3G6E - chains 0 and Q of the 31 polymer chains in the assembly; structure by X-ray diffraction, 2.70 A resolution.

# Chain 0
Molecule: 23S ribosomal RNA
From: Haloarcula marismortui
Sequence (2923 nucleotides; each row starts with the number of its first residue):
     1 GUUGGCUACU AUGCCAGCUG GUGGAUUGCU CGGCUCAGGC GCUGAUGAAG GACGUGCCAA
    61 GCUGCGAUAA GCUGUGGGGA GCCGCACGGA GGCGAAGAAC CACAGAUUUC CGAAUGAGAA
   121 UCUCUCUAAC AAUUGCUUCG CGCAAUGAGG AACCCCGAGA ACUGAAACAU CUCAGUAUCG
   181 GGAGGAACAG AAAACGCAAC GUGAUGUCGU UAGUAACCGC GAGUGAACGC GAUACAGCCC
   241 AAACCGAAGC CCUCACGGGC AAUGUGGUGU CAGGGCUACC UCUCAUCAGC CGACCGUCUU
   301 CACGAAGUCU CUUGGAAUAG AGCGUGAUAC AGGGUGACAA CCCCGUACUG AAGACCAGUA
   361 CGCUGUGCGG UAGUGCCAGA GUAGCGGGGG UUGGAUAUCC CUCGCGAAUA ACGCAGGCAU
   421 CGACUGCGAA GGCUAAACAC AACCUGAGAC CGAUAGUGAA CAAGUAGUGU GAACGAACGC
   481 UGCAAAGUAC CCUCAGAAGG GAGGCGAAAU AGAGCAUGAA AUCAGUUGGC GAUCGAGCGA
   541 CAGGGCAUAC AAGGUCCCUU GACGAAUGAC CGAGACGCGA GUCUCCAGUA AGACUCACGG
   601 GAAGCCGAUG UUCUGUCGUA CGUUUUGAAA AACGAGCCAG GGAGUGUGUC UGUAUGGCAA
   661 GUCUAACCGG AGUAUCCGGG GAGGCACAGG GAAACCGACA UGGCCGCAGG GCUUUGCCCG
   721 AGGGCCGCCG UCUUCAAGGG CGGGGAGCCA UGUGGACACG ACCCGAAUCC GGACGAUCUA
   781 CGCAUGGACA AGAUGAAGCG UGCCGAAAGG CACGUGGAAG UCUGUUAGAG UUGGUGUCCU
   841 ACAAUACCCU CUCGUGAUCU AUGUGUAGGG GUGAAAGGCC CAUCGAGUCC GGCAACAGCU
   901 GGUUCCAAUC GAAACAUGUC GAAGCAUGAC CUCCGCCGAG GUAGUCUGUG AGGUAGAGCG
   961 ACCGAUUGGU GUGUCCGCCU CCGAGAGGAG UCGGCACACC UGUCAAACUC CAAACUUACA
  1021 GACGCUGUUU GACGCGGGGA UUCCGGUGCG CGGGGUAAGC CUGUGUACCA GGAGGGGAAC
  1081 AACCCAGAGA UAGGUUAAGG UCCCCAAGUG UGGAUUAAGU GUAAUCCUCU GAAGGUGGUC
  1141 UCGAGCCCUA GACAGCCGGG AGGUGAGCUU AGAAGCAGCU ACCCUCUAAG AAAAGCGUAA
  1201 CAGCUUACCG GCCGAGGUUU GAGGCGCCCA AAAUGAUCGG GACUCAAAUC CACCACCGAG
  1261 ACCUGUCCGU ACCACUCAUA CUGGUAAUCG AGUAGAUUGG CGCUCUAAUU GGAUGGAAGC
  1321 AGGGGCGAGA GCUCCUGUGG ACCGAUUAGU GACGAAAAUC CUGGCCAUAG UAGCAGCGAU
  1381 AGUCGGGUGA GAACCCCGAC GGCCUAAUGG AUAAGGGUUC CUCAGCACUG CUGAUCAGCU
  1441 GAGGGUUAGC CGGUCCUAAG UCUCACCGCA ACUCGACUGA GACGAAAUGG GAAACAGGUU
  1501 AAUAUUCCUG UGCCAUCAUG CAGUGAAAGU UGACGCCCUG GGGUCGAUCA CGCCGGGCAU
  1561 UCGCCCGGUC GAACCGUCCA ACUCCGUGGA AGCCGUAAUG GCAGGAAGCG GACGAACGGC
  1621 GGCAUAGGGA AACGUGAUUC AACCUGGGGC CCAUGAAAAG ACGAGCAUGA UGUCCGUACC
  1681 GAGAACCGAC ACAGGUGUCC AUGGCGGCGA AAGCCAAGGC CUGUCGGGAG CAACCAACGU
  1741 UAGGGAAUUC GGCAAGUUAG UCCCGUACCU UCGGAAGAAG GGAUGCCUGC UCCGGAACGG
  1801 AGCAGGUCGC AGUGACUCGG AAGCUCGGAC UGUCUAGUAA CAACAUAGGU GACCGCAAAU
  1861 CCGCAAGGAC UCGUACGGUC ACUGAAUCCU GCCCAGUGCA GGUAUCUGAA CACCUCGUAC
  1921 AAGAGGACGA AGGACCUGUC AACGGCGGGG GUAACUAUGA CCCUCUUAAG GUAGCGUAGU
  1981 ACCUUGCCGC AUCAGUAGCG GCUUGCAUGA AUGGAUUAAC CAGAGCUUCA CUGUCCCAAC
  2041 GUUGGGCCCG GUGAACUGUA CAUUCCAGUG CGGAGUCUGG AGACACCCAG GGGGAAGCGA
  2101 AGACCCUAUG GAGCUUUACU GCAGGCUGUC GCUGAGACGU GGUCGCCGAU GUGCAGCAUA
  2161 GGUAGGAGUC GUUACAGAGG UACCCGCGCU AGCGGGCCAC CCAGACAACA GUGAAAUACU
  2221 ACCCGUCGGU GACUGCGACU CUCACUCCGG GAGGAGGACA CCGAUAGCCG GGCAGUUUGA
  2281 CUGGGGCGGU ACGCGCUCGA AAAGAUAUCG AGCGCGCCCU AUGGUCAUCU CAGCCGGGAC
  2341 AGAGACCCGG CGAAGAGUGC AAGAGCAAAA GAUGACUUGA CAGUGUUCUU CCCAACGAGG
  2401 AACGCUGACG CGAAAGCGUG GUCUAGCGAA CCAAUUAGCC UGCUUGAUGC GGGCAAUUGA
  2461 UGACAGAAAA GCUACCCUAG GGAUAACAGA GUCGUCACUC GCAAGAGCAC AUAUCGACCG
  2521 AGUGGCUUGC UACCUCGAUG UCGGUUCCCU CCAUCCUGCC CGUGCAGAAG CGGGCAAGGG
  2581 UGAGGUUGUU CGCCUAUUAA AGGAGGUCGU GAGCUGGGUU UAGACCGUCG UGAGACAGGU
  2641 CGGCUGCUAU CUACUGGGUG UGUAAUGGUG UCUGACAAGA ACGACCGUAU AGUACGAGAG
  2701 GAACUACGGU UGGUGGCCAC UGGUGUACCG GUUGUUCGAG AGAGCACGUG CCGGGUAGCC
  2761 ACGCCACACG GGGUAAGAGC UGAACGCAUC UAAGCUCGAA ACCCACUUGG AAAAGAGACA
  2821 CCGCCGAGGU CCCGCGUACA AGACGCGGUC GAUAGACUCG GGGUGUGCGC GUCGAGGUAA
  2881 CGAGACGUUA AGCCCACGAG CACUAACAGA CCAAAGCCAU CAU
Unresolved in the structure: 1-9, 126-127, 715, 971-998, 1560, 1952-1963, 2137-2236, 2339-2343, 2665-2666, 2915-2923
Modified / non-standard residues: 1MA (6-hydro-1-methyladenosine-5'-monophosphate) at position 628, OMU (o2'-methyluridine 5'-monophosphate) at position 2587, OMG (o2'-methylguanosine-5'-monophosphate) at position 2588, UR3 (3-methyluridine-5'-monophoshate) at position 2619, PSU (pseudouridine-5'-monophosphate) at position 2621
Bound ions: Na+ site 1 near U12 (its only coordinating residue here); Mg2+ site 1 near G28 (its only coordinating residue here); Na+ site 2: C40, G41, C443; Na+ site 3: G56, G61; Sr2+ site 1 near A86 (its only coordinating residue here); Na+ site 4: U107, U108; Mg2+ site 2 near U115 (its only coordinating residue here); Na+ site 5: C130, U146; Na+ site 6: C141, G142; Sr2+ site 2: G147, A183 (shared with 1 residue of chain M); Mg2+ site 3: C162, U2276; K+ site 1: C162, U163, U172; 58 more Na+ sites not listed; 69 more Mg2+ sites not listed; 38 more Sr2+ sites not listed; 1 more K+ sites not listed
Residues lining bound ligands: Cephalotaxine (HMT; (3beta)-O~3~-[(2R)-2,6-dihydroxy-2-(2-methoxy-2-oxoethyl)-6-methylheptanoyl]cephalotaxine): G2099, A2100, G2102, A2486, C2487, A2488, U2535, A2538, U2539, G2540, U2541, U2620
Reported in the primary citation:
  - binding site for Cephalotaxine: C2487

# Chain Q
Name: 50S ribosomal protein L21e
From: Haloarcula marismortui
UniProt: P12734 (RL21_HALMA); residues 1-95 here correspond to UniProt positions 2-96 (UniProt number = residue number + 1)
Sequence (95 residues; row label = number of the first residue in the row):
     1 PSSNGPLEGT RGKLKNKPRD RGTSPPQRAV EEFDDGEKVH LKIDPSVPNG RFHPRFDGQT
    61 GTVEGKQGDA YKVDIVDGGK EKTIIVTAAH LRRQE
Bound ions: Na+: Asp20, Gly22, Ser24, Ser46

# How chain 0 and chain Q interact
Pairs across the interface - 109 pairs, chain 0 then chain Q:
  G948(0) with Gln94(Q), base contact; Glu95(Q), base contact
  U949(0) with His40(Q), hydrogen bond to the base; Gln94(Q), hydrogen bond to the base; Glu95(Q), hydrogen bond to the sugar
  G950(0) with His40(Q), hydrogen bond to the sugar; Gly58(Q), hydrogen bond to the base
  A951(0) with Lys42(Q), phosphate contact; Asp57(Q), sugar contact; Gly58(Q), sugar contact
  G952(0) with Lys42(Q), phosphate contact
  G953(0) with Gly12(Q), phosphate contact; Lys13(Q), hydrogen bond to the phosphate; Lys17(Q), base contact
  A1007(0) with Arg11(Q), hydrogen bond to the phosphate
  C1008(0) with Arg11(Q), salt bridge to the phosphate
  C1010(0) with Pro18(Q), phosphate contact
  A1018(0) with Gly58(Q), sugar contact; Gln59(Q), sugar contact; Thr60(Q), hydrogen bond to the sugar
  C1019(0) with Lys38(Q), hydrogen bond to the phosphate; Thr60(Q), sugar contact; Gln94(Q), hydrogen bond to the base
  A1020(0) with Lys38(Q), salt bridge to the phosphate
  G2295(0) with Ser3(Q), base contact; Asn4(Q), hydrogen bond to the phosphate; Gly5(Q), hydrogen bond to the phosphate
  C2296(0) with Ser2(Q), hydrogen bond to the base; Ser3(Q), hydrogen bond to the phosphate; Asn4(Q), phosphate contact; Gly5(Q), hydrogen bond to the phosphate; Pro6(Q), phosphate contact; Leu7(Q), hydrogen bond to the phosphate; Glu8(Q), hydrogen bond to the phosphate
  U2297(0) with Ser2(Q), hydrogen bond to the base; Leu7(Q), phosphate contact; Glu8(Q), phosphate contact; Gly9(Q), hydrogen bond to the phosphate; Thr10(Q), hydrogen bond to the phosphate; Arg11(Q), hydrogen bond to the sugar
  C2298(0) with Ser2(Q), base contact; Arg11(Q), salt bridge to the phosphate
  G2299(0) with Pro1(Q), base contact
  A2300(0) with Pro1(Q), base contact
  A2303(0) with Asp57(Q), sugar contact
  G2304(0) with Lys13(Q), salt bridge to the phosphate; Arg55(Q), hydrogen bond to the phosphate
  A2305(0) with Arg55(Q), salt bridge to the phosphate
  U2306(0) with Pro1(Q), phosphate contact
  A2307(0) with Pro1(Q), phosphate contact
  A2353(0) with Arg21(Q), hydrogen bond to the base
  A2354(0) with Arg21(Q), salt bridge to the phosphate
  G2363(0) with Leu7(Q), base contact; Arg11(Q), sugar contact
  A2364(0) with Leu14(Q), hydrogen bond to the sugar; Lys15(Q), phosphate contact
  G2365(0) with Leu14(Q), sugar contact; Lys15(Q), phosphate contact; Asn16(Q), hydrogen bond to the phosphate; Pro45(Q), sugar contact; Ser46(Q), phosphate contact
  C2366(0) with Arg21(Q), phosphate contact; Gly22(Q), hydrogen bond to the phosphate; Thr23(Q), phosphate contact; Ser46(Q), hydrogen bond to the phosphate
  A2367(0) with Gly22(Q), phosphate contact; Thr23(Q), hydrogen bond to the phosphate
  A2370(0) with Ser46(Q), hydrogen bond to the base; Pro48(Q), base contact
  G2385(0) with Gln67(Q), base contact
  U2386(0) with Gln67(Q), hydrogen bond to the sugar
  U2387(0) with Thr83(Q), hydrogen bond to the sugar; Ile85(Q), sugar contact
  C2388(0) with His53(Q), sugar contact; Phe56(Q), phosphate contact; Lys82(Q), phosphate contact; Thr83(Q), hydrogen bond to the phosphate
  U2389(0) with His53(Q), sugar contact; Arg55(Q), phosphate contact; Phe56(Q), phosphate contact; Lys82(Q), salt bridge to the phosphate
  U2390(0) with Arg55(Q), salt bridge to the phosphate
  C2391(0) with Asn4(Q), phosphate contact
  C2392(0) with Arg55(Q), hydrogen bond to the sugar; Asp77(Q), hydrogen bond to the sugar; Lys82(Q), hydrogen bond to the phosphate
  C2393(0) with Asp77(Q), sugar contact; Gly78(Q), sugar contact; Gly79(Q), hydrogen bond to the phosphate; Lys80(Q), phosphate contact; Lys82(Q), salt bridge to the phosphate
  A2394(0) with Gly79(Q), phosphate contact; Lys80(Q), hydrogen bond to the phosphate
  A2395(0) with Lys80(Q), salt bridge to the phosphate
  A2402(0) with Gly50(Q), hydrogen bond to the phosphate; Arg51(Q), hydrogen bond to the sugar
  C2403(0) with Asn49(Q), phosphate contact; Gly50(Q), hydrogen bond to the phosphate; Gln67(Q), hydrogen bond to the base; Ala70(Q), phosphate contact; Ile85(Q), sugar contact
  G2404(0) with Gln67(Q), phosphate contact; Gly68(Q), phosphate contact; Asp69(Q), hydrogen bond to the phosphate; Ala70(Q), phosphate contact
  G2418(0) with Asn49(Q), phosphate contact
  C2423(0) with Leu7(Q), sugar contact
  U2424(0) with Pro6(Q), phosphate contact; Leu7(Q), sugar contact
Interface residues without a listed pair, chain 0 (54 interface residues in all): U1009, C1011, G2310, A2311, U2422, A2425
Interface residues without a listed pair, chain Q (55 interface residues in all): Lys72, Val76, Glu81, Ile84, Arg93

# Summary
Chain 0 and chain Q form an interface of 54 and 55 residues respectively, with 42 hydrogen bonds and 10 salt
bridges. Polar contacts include U949(0)-His40(Q), U949(0)-Gln94(Q) and G950(0)-Gly58(Q). Bound to chain 0:
Cephalotaxine. The Na+ site 2 is built by C40(0), G41(0) and C443(0). The paper reports a binding site for
Cephalotaxine at C2487(0).
Here chain 0 is 23S ribosomal RNA and chain Q is 50S ribosomal protein L21e, both from Haloarcula marismortui.
Entry 3G6E (Co-crystal structure of Homoharringtonine bound to the large ribosomal subunit) was determined by
X-ray diffraction, deposited together with 3G4S and 3G71.
